2HIO - chains A and B of the 4 polymer chains in the assembly; structure by X-ray diffraction, 3.10 A resolution.

Chain A:
Protein: Protein (histone H2A)
From: Gallus gallus
Reference sequence: P02263 (H2A4_CHICK); residue numbers follow UniProt; this construct covers 1-128
Sequence (128 residues; each row starts with the number of its first residue):
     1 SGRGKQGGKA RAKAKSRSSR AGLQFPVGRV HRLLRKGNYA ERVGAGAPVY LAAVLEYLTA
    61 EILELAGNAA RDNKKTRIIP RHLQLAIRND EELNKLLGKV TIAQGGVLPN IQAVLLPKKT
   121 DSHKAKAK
Unresolved in the structure: 1-14, 116-128
Curated features (UniProtKB/Swiss-Prot):
  - modified residue (N6-(2-hydroxyisobutyryl)lysine): Lys-75, Lys-119

Chain B:
Protein: Protein (histone H2B)
From: Gallus gallus
Reference sequence: P02279 (H2B_CHICK); numbering as in UniProt (aligned over 1-125)
Sequence (125 residues; each row starts with the number of its first residue):
     1 PEPAKSAPAP KKGSKKAVTK TQKKGDKKRK KSRKESYSIY VYKVLKQVHP DTGISSKAMG
    61 IMNSFVNDIF ERIAGEASRL AHYNKRSTIT SREIQTAVRL LLPGELAKHA VSEGTKAVTK
   121 YTSSK
Unresolved in the structure: 1-35

How chain A and chain B interact:
Residue-residue contacts (110):
  Arg-17(A) / Tyr-121(B)
  Arg-20(A) / Lys-120(B)
  Arg-20(A) / Tyr-121(B)  hydrogen bond (side chain-backbone)
  Arg-20(A) / Ser-124(B)  hydrogen bond (side chain-backbone)
  Arg-20(A) / Lys-125(B)
  Ala-21(A) / Ala-117(B)
  Ala-21(A) / Lys-120(B)
  Ala-21(A) / Tyr-121(B)  hydrophobic
  Gly-22(A) / Lys-120(B)
  Gln-24(A) / Tyr-40(B)
  Gln-24(A) / Lys-43(B)
  Gln-24(A) / Gln-47(B)  hydrogen bond
  Phe-25(A) / Tyr-37(B)  hydrophobic
  Phe-25(A) / Tyr-40(B)  hydrophobic
  Phe-25(A) / Val-44(B)  hydrophobic
  Phe-25(A) / Val-66(B)  hydrophobic
  Pro-26(A) / Tyr-40(B)
  Arg-29(A) / Ser-36(B)  hydrogen bond (side chain-backbone)
  Arg-29(A) / Tyr-37(B)
  Arg-29(A) / Tyr-40(B)
  Val-30(A) / Phe-70(B)  hydrophobic
  Leu-33(A) / Tyr-37(B)
  Leu-33(A) / Phe-70(B)  hydrophobic
  Leu-34(A) / Phe-70(B)  hydrophobic
  Tyr-39(A) / Ala-74(B)
  Tyr-39(A) / Gly-75(B)
  Tyr-39(A) / Ser-78(B)  hydrogen bond (backbone-side chain)
  Tyr-39(A) / His-82(B)
  Tyr-39(A) / Ile-89(B)  hydrophobic
  Ala-40(A) / Ile-89(B)  hydrophobic
  Glu-41(A) / Ser-87(B)  hydrogen bond (backbone-backbone)
  Arg-42(A) / Ser-87(B)  hydrogen bond (backbone-backbone)
  Arg-42(A) / Thr-88(B)  hydrogen bond (backbone-side chain)
  Arg-42(A) / Ile-89(B)  hydrogen bond (backbone-backbone)
  Val-43(A) / Ile-89(B)
  Gly-44(A) / Thr-88(B)
  Gly-44(A) / Ile-89(B)  hydrogen bond (backbone-backbone)
  Gly-46(A) / Ser-91(B)
  Gly-46(A) / Val-118(B)
  Ala-47(A) / Ile-89(B)
  Ala-47(A) / Ser-91(B)
  Val-49(A) / Val-118(B)  hydrophobic
  Val-49(A) / Tyr-121(B)  hydrophobic
  Tyr-50(A) / Ile-94(B)  hydrophobic
  Tyr-50(A) / Gln-95(B)  hydrogen bond
  Tyr-50(A) / Val-111(B)  hydrogen bond (side chain-backbone)
  Tyr-50(A) / Gly-114(B)
  Tyr-50(A) / Thr-115(B)
  Tyr-50(A) / Val-118(B)  hydrophobic
  Leu-51(A) / Phe-70(B)  hydrophobic
  Leu-51(A) / Ile-94(B)
  Ala-53(A) / Gly-114(B)
  Ala-53(A) / Ala-117(B)  hydrophobic
  Val-54(A) / Val-98(B)  hydrophobic
  Val-54(A) / Ala-110(B)
  Leu-55(A) / Ile-69(B)  hydrophobic
  Leu-55(A) / Phe-70(B)  hydrophobic
  Glu-56(A) / Gln-47(B)
  Tyr-57(A) / Leu-106(B)
  Tyr-57(A) / His-109(B)
  Tyr-57(A) / Ala-110(B)
  Leu-58(A) / Phe-65(B)  hydrophobic
  Leu-58(A) / Ile-69(B)  hydrophobic
  Leu-58(A) / Leu-102(B)  hydrophobic
  Thr-59(A) / Met-62(B)
  Thr-59(A) / Val-66(B)
  Ala-60(A) / Val-44(B)  hydrophobic
  Ile-62(A) / Met-62(B)  hydrophobic
  Ile-62(A) / Phe-65(B)  hydrophobic
  Leu-63(A) / Val-41(B)
  Leu-63(A) / Leu-45(B)  hydrophobic
  Leu-63(A) / Ile-54(B)  hydrophobic
  Glu-64(A) / Val-48(B)
  Glu-64(A) / His-49(B)
  Gly-67(A) / His-49(B)
  Asn-68(A) / His-49(B)  hydrogen bond
  Arg-71(A) / His-49(B)
  Arg-71(A) / Asp-51(B)  salt bridge
  Arg-71(A) / Thr-52(B)  hydrogen bond
  Thr-76(A) / Thr-52(B)
  Thr-76(A) / Gly-53(B)  hydrogen bond (backbone-backbone)
  Arg-77(A) / Gly-53(B)
  Ile-78(A) / Thr-52(B)
  Ile-78(A) / Gly-53(B)  hydrogen bond (backbone-backbone)
  Ile-78(A) / Ile-54(B)
  Ile-78(A) / Ser-55(B)  hydrogen bond (backbone-backbone)
  Ile-78(A) / Ala-58(B)
  Ile-79(A) / Ser-55(B)
  Ile-79(A) / Ala-58(B)  hydrophobic
  Pro-80(A) / Ser-55(B)
  Pro-80(A) / Ala-58(B)
  Pro-80(A) / Ile-61(B)  hydrophobic
  Leu-83(A) / Ala-58(B)
  Leu-83(A) / Ile-61(B)  hydrophobic
  Leu-83(A) / Met-62(B)  hydrophobic
  Glu-92(A) / Pro-103(B)
  Glu-92(A) / Gly-104(B)
  Glu-92(A) / Glu-105(B)  hydrogen bond (side chain-backbone)
  Glu-92(A) / Leu-106(B)  hydrogen bond (side chain-backbone)
  Leu-93(A) / Leu-106(B)  hydrophobic
  Lys-95(A) / Pro-103(B)
  Leu-96(A) / Arg-72(B)  hydrogen bond (backbone-side chain)
  Leu-96(A) / Leu-101(B)
  Leu-96(A) / Leu-102(B)  hydrophobic
  Leu-96(A) / Pro-103(B)
  Leu-97(A) / Phe-65(B)  hydrophobic
  Leu-97(A) / Arg-72(B)
  Ile-102(A) / Ile-61(B)  hydrophobic
  Ala-103(A) / Ile-61(B)
  Gln-104(A) / Lys-57(B)
Also at the interface, not in a pair above, chain A (55 interface residues in all): Leu-23, Ala-45, Glu-61, Ala-70, Val-100
Also at the interface, not in a pair above, chain B (57 interface residues in all): Asp-68, Glu-71, Ile-73, Thr-90, Glu-113

Summary:
Chain A and chain B form an interface of 55 and 57 residues respectively, with 20 hydrogen bonds and 1 salt
bridge. Polar pairs include Arg-71(A)/Asp-51(B), Arg-20(A)/Tyr-121(B) and Arg-20(A)/Ser-124(B).
Here chain A is Protein (histone H2A) and chain B is Protein (histone H2B), both from Gallus gallus. Entry
2HIO (Histone octamer (CHICKEN), chromosomal protein) was determined by X-ray diffraction together with 1HIO
from the same study.
